Entry 6Z5U (electron microscopy, 3.90 A resolution); this record covers chains A and J of the 12 polymer chains in the assembly.

== Chain A ==
Molecule: ABC transporter permease
From: Acinetobacter baumannii
Reference sequence: V5V9F4 (V5V9F4_ACIBA); residue numbers follow UniProt; this construct covers 1-258
Sequence (258 residues; row label = number of the first residue in the row):
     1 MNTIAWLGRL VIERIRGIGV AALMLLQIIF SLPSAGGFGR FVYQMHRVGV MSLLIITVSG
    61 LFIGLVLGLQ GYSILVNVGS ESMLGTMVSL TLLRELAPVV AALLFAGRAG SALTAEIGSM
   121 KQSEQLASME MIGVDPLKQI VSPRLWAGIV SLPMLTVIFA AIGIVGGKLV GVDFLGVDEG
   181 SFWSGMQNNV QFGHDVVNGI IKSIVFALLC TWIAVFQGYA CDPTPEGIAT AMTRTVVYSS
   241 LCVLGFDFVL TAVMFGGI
Unresolved in the structure: 1-2, 257-258

== Chain J ==
Molecule: MCE family protein
From: Acinetobacter baumannii
Reference sequence: V5V921 (V5V921_ACIBA); residues 1-226 here = UniProt positions 1-226
Sequence (226 residues; numbered 1 to 226; the number before each row is that of its first residue):
     1 MKSRTSELAV GIFVIIFGIA LFFLAMKVSG LVGTNLSDGY TMKAQFDNVN GLKPRAKVTM
    61 SGVTIGRVDS ITLDPVTRLA TVTFDLDGKL TSFNAEQLKE VQKNALDELR YSSDYTQATP
   121 AQQKTMEQQL ISNMNSITSI DEDAYIMVAT NGLLGEKYLK IVPGGGLNYL KRGDTISNTQ
   181 GTMDLEDLIS KFITGGGAGK VAAGSSSAEE KAPASTDSSA QPSFVE
Unresolved in the structure: 1-4, 195-226

== Chain A / chain J interface ==
Residue-residue contacts (25; chain A residue first):
  Y43(A) - A9(J)  hydrophobic
  H46(A) - A9(J)
  V50(A) - I12(J)  hydrophobic
  V50(A) - F13(J)  hydrophobic
  S89(A) - L31(J)
  L93(A) - K27(J)
  L93(A) - L31(J)  hydrophobic
  M154(A) - A20(J)  hydrophobic
  I158(A) - I19(J)  hydrophobic
  I158(A) - F23(J)  hydrophobic
  A161(A) - F23(J)  hydrophobic
  A161(A) - M26(J)  hydrophobic
  I162(A) - F23(J)  hydrophobic
  M186(A) - G30(J)
  M186(A) - L31(J)  hydrophobic
  Q187(A) - G30(J)
  Q187(A) - V32(J)  hydrogen bond (side chain-backbone)
  V190(A) - L31(J)
  Q191(A) - L31(J)
  Q191(A) - R55(J)  hydrogen bond
  F192(A) - K27(J)
  F192(A) - V28(J)  hydrophobic
  F192(A) - L31(J)  hydrogen bond (backbone-backbone)
  V196(A) - K27(J)
  V196(A) - L31(J)  hydrophobic
Interface residues without a listed pair, chain A (23 interface residues in all): V42, G49, L53, L155, V157, A160, I164, W183
Interface residues without a listed pair, chain J (16 interface residues in all): V10, I16, L24

== Overview ==
The interface between chain A and chain J involves 23 residues on one side and 16 on the other; the contacts
include 3 hydrogen bonds. Among the polar pairs are Q187(A)-V32(J), Q191(A)-R55(J) and F192(A)-L31(J).
Chain A is ABC transporter permease and chain J is MCE family protein, both from Acinetobacter baumannii; the
structure, Cryo-EM structure of the A. baumannii MlaBDEF complex bound to APPNHP, was determined by electron
microscopy.
